PDB entry 5N9P | X-ray diffraction, 1.80 A resolution | chains B and D of the 5 polymer chains in the assembly

Chain B:
Protein: Protein enabled homolog
Source organism: Homo sapiens
UniProt: Q8N8S7 (ENAH_HUMAN); numbering as in UniProt (aligned over 1-111)
Sequence (113 residues; numbered -1 to 111; the number before each row is that of its first residue; numbers below 1 keep their minus sign (Gly-1 is residue -1)):
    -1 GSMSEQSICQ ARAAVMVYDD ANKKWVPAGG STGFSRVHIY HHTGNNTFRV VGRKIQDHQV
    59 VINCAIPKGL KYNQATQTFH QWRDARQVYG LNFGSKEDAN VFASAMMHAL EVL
Unresolved in the structure: -1 to 0
Differences from the reference sequence: expression tag (-1 to 0)
From the paper describing this entry:
  - binding site for Ac-[2-Cl-F]-PP-[ProM-1]-NH2: Phe77

Chain D:
Protein: Ac-[2-Cl-F]-PP-[ProM-1]-NH2
Sequence (6 residues; numbered 1 to 6; the number before each row is that of its first residue):
     1 XXPPXX
Modified residues: ACE (acetyl group) at position 1, 2L5 (2-chloro-L-phenylalanine) at position 2, 92B ((3S,7R,10R,13S)-2-oxidanylidene-1,4-diazatricyclo[8.3.0.03,7]tridec-8-ene-13-carboxylic acid) at position 5, NH2 (amino group) at position 6

Interface between chain B and chain D:
Pairs across the interface (14):
  His36(B) with 2L5_2(D)
  Tyr38(B) with 2L5_2(D)
  Arg47(B) with Pro3(D), hydrogen bond (side chain-backbone); Pro4(D), hydrogen bond (side chain-backbone); 92B_5(D)
  Val49(B) with 2L5_2(D)
  Arg51(B) with ACE_1(D), hydrogen bond (side chain-backbone); 2L5_2(D); Pro3(D)
  Val58(B) with 2L5_2(D); Pro3(D)
  Asn61(B) with Pro3(D); Pro4(D), hydrogen bond (side chain-backbone); 92B_5(D)
Other interface residues (no listed pair), chain B (10 interface residues in all): Glu3, Gly50, Ala63

Overview:
The interface between chain B and chain D involves 10 residues on one side and 5 on the other, with 4 hydrogen
bonds. Polar contacts include Arg47(B)-Pro3(D), Arg47(B)-Pro4(D) and Arg51(B)-ACE_1(D). From the paper: a
binding site for Ac-[2-Cl-F]-PP-[ProM-1]-NH2 at Phe77(B).
Chain B is Protein enabled homolog (Homo sapiens) and chain D is Ac-[2-Cl-F]-PP-[ProM-1]-NH2; the structure,
ENAH EVH1 in complex with Ac-[2-Cl-F]-PP-[ProM-1]-NH2, was determined by X-ray diffraction, deposited together
with 5N91, 5N9C, 5NC2, 5NC7, 5ND0, 6XVT, 6XXR and 7A5M.
